3IRR - chains A and G of the 6 polymer chains in the assembly; structure by X-ray diffraction, 2.65 A resolution.

# Chain A
Protein: Double-stranded RNA-specific adenosine deaminase
Source organism: Homo sapiens
Notes: EC 3.5.4.-; fragment: Zalpha domain
Reference sequence: P55265 (DSRAD_HUMAN); numbering as in UniProt (aligned over 140-202)
Sequence (67 residues; numbered 136 to 202; the number before each row is that of its first residue):
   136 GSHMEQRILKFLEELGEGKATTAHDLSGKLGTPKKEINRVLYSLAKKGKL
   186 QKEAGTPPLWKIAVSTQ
Not modelled in the structure: 199-202
Differences from the reference sequence: expression tag (136-139)

# Chain G
Molecule: 15-nt DNA strand
Sequence (15 nucleotides; row label = number of the first residue in the row; numbers below 1 keep their minus sign (DA-1 is residue -1)):
    -1 ACCGCGCGACGCGCG
Not modelled in the structure: -1

# Chain A / chain G interface
Contacting residue pairs (12):
  Lys169(A) with DG11(G), salt bridge to the phosphate
  Lys170(A) with DG11(G), phosphate contact
  Asn173(A) with DC10(G), phosphate contact; DG11(G), hydrogen bond to the phosphate
  Arg174(A) with DG11(G), phosphate contact; DC12(G), salt bridge to the phosphate
  Tyr177(A) with DC10(G), hydrogen bond to the phosphate; DG11(G), base contact
  Thr191(A) with DG9(G), phosphate contact
  Pro192(A) with DG9(G), phosphate contact
  Pro193(A) with DG9(G), phosphate contact; DC10(G), phosphate contact
Interface residues without a listed pair, chain A (9 interface residues in all): Gly190

# In short
Chain A and chain G form an interface of 9 and 4 residues respectively, with 2 hydrogen bonds and 2 salt
bridges. Polar contacts include Asn173(A)-DG11(G), Tyr177(A)-DC10(G) and Lys169(A)-DG11(G).
Chain A is Double-stranded RNA-specific adenosine deaminase (Homo sapiens) and chain G is a 15-nt DNA strand;
the structure, Crystal Structure of a Z-Z junction (with HEPES intercalating), was determined by X-ray
diffraction (same publication as 3IRQ).
